PDB entry 6RID | electron microscopy, 2.90 A resolution | chains A and G of the 11 polymer chains in the assembly

Chain A:
Name: DNA-dependent RNA polymerase subunit rpo147
From: Vaccinia virus GLV-1h68
Notes: EC 2.7.7.6
UniProt: B9U1I2 (B9U1I2_9POXV); numbering as in UniProt (aligned over 1-1286)
Sequence (1286 residues; row label = number of the first residue in the row):
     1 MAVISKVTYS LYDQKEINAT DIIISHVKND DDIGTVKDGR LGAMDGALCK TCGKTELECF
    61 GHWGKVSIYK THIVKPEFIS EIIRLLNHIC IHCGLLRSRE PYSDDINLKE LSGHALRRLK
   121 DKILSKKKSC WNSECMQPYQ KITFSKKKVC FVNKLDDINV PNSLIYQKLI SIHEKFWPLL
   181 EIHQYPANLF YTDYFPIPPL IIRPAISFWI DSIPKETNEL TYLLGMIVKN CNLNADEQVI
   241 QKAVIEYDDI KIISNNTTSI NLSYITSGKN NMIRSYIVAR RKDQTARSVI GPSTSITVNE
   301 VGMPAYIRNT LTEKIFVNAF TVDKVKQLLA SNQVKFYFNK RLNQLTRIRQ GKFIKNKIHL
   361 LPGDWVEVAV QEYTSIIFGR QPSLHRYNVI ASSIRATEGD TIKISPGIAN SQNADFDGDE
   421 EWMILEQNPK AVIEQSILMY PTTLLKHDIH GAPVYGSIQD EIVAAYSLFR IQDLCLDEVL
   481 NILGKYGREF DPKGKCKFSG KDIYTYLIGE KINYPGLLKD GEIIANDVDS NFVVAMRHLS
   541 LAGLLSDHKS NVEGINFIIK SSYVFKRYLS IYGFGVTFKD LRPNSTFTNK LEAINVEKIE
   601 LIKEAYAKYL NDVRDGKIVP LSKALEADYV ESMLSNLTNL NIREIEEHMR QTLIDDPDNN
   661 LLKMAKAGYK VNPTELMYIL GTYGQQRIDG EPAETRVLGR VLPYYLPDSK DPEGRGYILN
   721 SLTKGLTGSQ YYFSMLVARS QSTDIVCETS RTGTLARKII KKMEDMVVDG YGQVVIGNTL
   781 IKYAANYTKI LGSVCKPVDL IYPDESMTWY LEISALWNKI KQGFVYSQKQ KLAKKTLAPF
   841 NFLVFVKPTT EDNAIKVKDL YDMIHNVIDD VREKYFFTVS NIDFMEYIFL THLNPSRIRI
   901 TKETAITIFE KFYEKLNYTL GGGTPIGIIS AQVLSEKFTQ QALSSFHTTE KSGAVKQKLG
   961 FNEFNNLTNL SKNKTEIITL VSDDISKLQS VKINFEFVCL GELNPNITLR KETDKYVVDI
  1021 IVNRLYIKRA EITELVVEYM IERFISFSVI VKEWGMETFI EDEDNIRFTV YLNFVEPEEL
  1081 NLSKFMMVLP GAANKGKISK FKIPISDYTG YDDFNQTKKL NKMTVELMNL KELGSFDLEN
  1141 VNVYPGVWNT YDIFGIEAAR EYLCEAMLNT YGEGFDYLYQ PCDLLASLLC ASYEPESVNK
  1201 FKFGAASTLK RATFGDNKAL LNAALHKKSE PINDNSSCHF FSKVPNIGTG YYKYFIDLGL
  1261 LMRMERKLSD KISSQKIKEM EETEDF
Not modelled in the structure: 1, 210-217, 350-354, 1265-1286
Bound ions: Zn2+ site 1: Cys49, Cys52, Cys59, His62; Zn2+ site 2: Cys90, Cys93, Cys130, Cys135; Mg2+: Asp417, Asp419 (shared with 1 residue of chain P)

Chain G:
Name: DNA-dependent RNA polymerase subunit rpo18
From: Vaccinia virus GLV-1h68
Notes: EC 2.7.7.6
UniProt: B9U1K4 (B9U1K4_9POXV); numbering as in UniProt (aligned over 1-161)
Sequence (161 residues; numbered 1 to 161; the number before each row is that of its first residue):
     1 MSSFVTNGYL SVTLEPHELT LDIKTNIRNA VYKTYLHREI SGKMAKKIEI REDVELPLGE
    61 IVNNSVVINV PCVITYAYYH VGDIVRGTLN IEDESNVTIQ CGDLICKLSR DSGTVSFSDS
   121 KYCFFRNGNA YDNGSEVTAV LMEAQQGIES SFVFLANIVD S
Not modelled in the structure: 1, 78-161

Chain A / chain G interface:
Contacting residue pairs - 24 pairs, chain A then chain G:
  Lys340(A) with Asn64(G)
  Arg341(A) with His17(G), hydrogen bond
  Pro362(A) with His17(G)
  Lys430(A) with Val62(G); Asn63(G), hydrogen bond (side chain-backbone)
  Lys1253(A) with Glu60(G), salt bridge
  Tyr1254(A) with Ile61(G), hydrogen bond (backbone-backbone)
  Phe1255(A) with Leu58(G), hydrophobic; Gly59(G); Glu60(G)
  Ile1256(A) with Leu19(G), hydrophobic; Leu58(G); Gly59(G), hydrogen bond (backbone-backbone); Val66(G), hydrophobic
  Asp1257(A) with Leu58(G)
  Leu1258(A) with Leu19(G), hydrophobic; Ile23(G), hydrophobic; Leu56(G), hydrophobic
  Leu1261(A) with Leu19(G); Thr20(G); Ile23(G), hydrophobic
  Met1262(A) with Ile27(G), hydrophobic; Leu56(G), hydrophobic
  Met1264(A) with Leu21(G)
Other interface residues (no listed pair), chain A (15 interface residues in all): Val3, Ser1242
Other interface residues (no listed pair), chain G (17 interface residues in all): Lys24, Ile68

Overview:
Chain A and chain G form an interface of 15 and 17 residues respectively, with 4 hydrogen bonds and 1 salt
bridge. Among the polar pairs are Lys1253(A)-Glu60(G), Arg341(A)-His17(G) and Lys430(A)-Asn63(G). Cys49(A),
Cys52(A), Cys59(A) and His62(A) coordinate Zn2+ site 1.
Chain A is DNA-dependent RNA polymerase subunit rpo147 and chain G is DNA-dependent RNA polymerase subunit
rpo18, both from Vaccinia virus GLV-1h68; the structure, Structure of Vaccinia Virus DNA-dependent RNA
polymerase elongation complex, was determined by electron microscopy.
